PDB entry 5O0S | X-ray diffraction, 1.16 A resolution | chain A

Chain A:
Name: Glucosylceramidase
Organism: Thermoanaerobacterium xylanolyticum LX-11
Notes: EC 3.2.1.45
Reference sequence: F6BL85 (F6BL85_THEXL); residue numbers follow UniProt; this construct covers 21-806
Amino-acid sequence (787 residues; numbered 20 to 806; the number before each row is that of its first residue):
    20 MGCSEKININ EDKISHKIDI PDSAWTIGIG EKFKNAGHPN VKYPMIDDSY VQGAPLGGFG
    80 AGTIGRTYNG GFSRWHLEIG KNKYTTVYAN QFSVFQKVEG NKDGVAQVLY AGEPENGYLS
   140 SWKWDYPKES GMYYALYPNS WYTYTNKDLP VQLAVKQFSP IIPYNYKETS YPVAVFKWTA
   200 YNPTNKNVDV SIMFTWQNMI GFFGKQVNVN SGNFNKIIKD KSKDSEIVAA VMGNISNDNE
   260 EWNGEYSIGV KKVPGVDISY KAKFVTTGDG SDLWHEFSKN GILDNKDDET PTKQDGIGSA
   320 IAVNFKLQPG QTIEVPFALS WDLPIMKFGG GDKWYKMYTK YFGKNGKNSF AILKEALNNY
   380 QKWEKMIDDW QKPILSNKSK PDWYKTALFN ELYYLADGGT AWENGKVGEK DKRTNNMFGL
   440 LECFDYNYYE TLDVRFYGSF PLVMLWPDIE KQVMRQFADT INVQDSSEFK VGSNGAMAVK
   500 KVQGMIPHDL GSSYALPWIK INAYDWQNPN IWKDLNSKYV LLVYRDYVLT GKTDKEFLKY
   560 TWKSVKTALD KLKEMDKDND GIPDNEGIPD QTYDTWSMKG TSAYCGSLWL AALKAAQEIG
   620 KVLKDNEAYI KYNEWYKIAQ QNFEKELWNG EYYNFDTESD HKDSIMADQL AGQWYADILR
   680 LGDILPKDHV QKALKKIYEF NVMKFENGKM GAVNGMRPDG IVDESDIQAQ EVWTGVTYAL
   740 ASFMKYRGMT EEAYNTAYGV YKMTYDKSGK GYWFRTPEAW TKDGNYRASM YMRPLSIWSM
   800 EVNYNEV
Not modelled in the structure: 20-30, 429-431, 802-806
Construct notes: initiating methionine (20)
Metal / ion sites: Ca2+: Asp575, Asp577, Asp579, Ile581, Asp583
Residues lining bound ligands: 9FQ ((3AS,4R,5S,6R,7R,7AR)-7-(hydroxymethyl)-2,2-bis(oxidanylidene)-3A,4,5,6,7,7A-hexahydrobenzo[d][1,3,2]dioxathiole-4,5,6-triol): Glu441, Tyr445, Tyr447, Thr450, Asp452, Val453, His507, Tyr523, Trp525, Trp531, Thr591, Asp593, Gln727, Trp732, Glu777, Arg786, Tyr790, Arg792
Reported in the primary citation:
  - catalytic residues: Glu441, Asp593

Summary:
Chain A binds compound 9FQ. Asp575, Asp577, Asp579, Ile581 and Asp583 coordinate Ca2+. The paper reports
catalytic residues Glu441 and Asp593.
Chain A is Glucosylceramidase (Thermoanaerobacterium xylanolyticum LX-11); the structure, Crystal structure of
txGH116 (beta-glucosidase from Thermoanaerobacterium xylolyticum) in complex with unreacted beta
Cyclophellitol Cyclosulfate probe ..., was determined by X-ray diffraction (same publication as 5NPB, 5NPC,
5NPD, 5NPE and 5NPF).
